Entry 7QSW (X-ray diffraction, 1.80 A resolution); this record covers chains A and E of the 8 polymer chains in the assembly.

Chain A (and E):
Name: RubisCO large subunit
Organism: synthetic construct
Notes: EC 4.1.1.39; chain E of this document is another copy of the same molecule, construct and numbering; everything in this record applies to it too
Amino-acid sequence (476 residues; each row starts with the number of its first residue):
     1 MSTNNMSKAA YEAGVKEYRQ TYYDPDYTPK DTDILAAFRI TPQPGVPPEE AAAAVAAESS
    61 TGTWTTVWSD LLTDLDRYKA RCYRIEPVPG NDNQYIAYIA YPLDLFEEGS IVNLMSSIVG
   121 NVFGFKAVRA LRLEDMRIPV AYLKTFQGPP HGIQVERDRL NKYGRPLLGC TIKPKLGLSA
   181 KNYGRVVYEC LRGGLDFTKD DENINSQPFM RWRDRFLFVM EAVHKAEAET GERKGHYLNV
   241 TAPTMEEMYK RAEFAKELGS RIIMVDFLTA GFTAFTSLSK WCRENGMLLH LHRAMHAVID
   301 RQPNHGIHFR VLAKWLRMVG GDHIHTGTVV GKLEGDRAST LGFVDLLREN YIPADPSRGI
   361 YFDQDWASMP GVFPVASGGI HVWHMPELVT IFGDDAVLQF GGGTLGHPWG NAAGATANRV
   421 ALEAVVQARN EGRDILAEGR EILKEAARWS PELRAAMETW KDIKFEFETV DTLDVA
Disordered / not traced: 1-9, 476
Modified positions: Lys-199 (lysine nz-carboxylic acid; KCX)
Ion coordination: Mg2+: Lys-199, Asp-201, Glu-202 (together with 2-carboxyarabinitol-1,5-diphosphate)
Residues lining bound ligands:
  - 2-carboxyarabinitol-1,5-diphosphate (CAP), molecule 1: Glu-58, Thr-63, Trp-64, Asn-121
  - 2-carboxyarabinitol-1,5-diphosphate (CAP), molecule 2: Thr-171, Lys-173, Lys-175, Lys-199, Asp-201, Glu-202, His-292, Arg-293, His-296, His-325, Gly-327, Lys-332, Leu-333, Ser-377, Gly-378, Gly-379, Gln-399, Phe-400, Gly-401, Gly-402

How chain A and chain E interact:
Contacting residue pairs (16; chain A residue first):
  Lys-181(A) / Asp-158(E)
  Lys-181(A) / Asn-161(E)  hydrogen bond
  Lys-181(A) / Tyr-163(E)  hydrogen bond
  Arg-211(A) / Arg-283(E)
  Arg-213(A) / Lys-256(E)
  Arg-213(A) / Arg-283(E)
  Arg-213(A) / Glu-284(E)  salt bridge
  Arg-213(A) / Asn-285(E)  hydrogen bond (side chain-backbone)
  Arg-213(A) / Gly-286(E)
  Asp-214(A) / His-151(E)
  Asp-214(A) / Val-155(E)
  Asp-214(A) / Arg-159(E)  salt bridge
  Leu-217(A) / Arg-159(E)
  Phe-218(A) / Asp-158(E)
  Phe-218(A) / Arg-159(E)
  Lys-250(A) / Glu-284(E)  salt bridge
Interface residues without a listed pair, chain A (8 interface residues in all): Pro-208
Interface residues without a listed pair, chain E (13 interface residues in all): Lys-144, Ser-368

Summary:
8 residues of chain A face 13 of chain E across their interface, with 3 hydrogen bonds and 3 salt bridges.
Among the polar pairs are Arg-213(A)/Glu-284(E), Asp-214(A)/Arg-159(E) and Lys-250(A)/Glu-284(E). Ligands of
chain A: 2-carboxyarabinitol-1,5-diphosphate. Lys-199(A), Asp-201(A) and Glu-202(A) form the Mg2+ site.
Both chains are RubisCO large subunit (synthetic construct). Entry 7QSW (L8S8-complex forming RubisCO derived
from ancestral sequence reconstruction of the last common ancestor of SSU-bearing Form ...) was determined by
X-ray diffraction, deposited together with 7QSY and 7QT1.
